PDB entry 4LMG | X-ray diffraction, 2.20 A resolution | chains A and G of the 4 polymer chains in the assembly

[Chain A]
Protein: Iron-regulated transcriptional activator AFT2
Organism: Saccharomyces cerevisiae
UniProtKB: Q08957 (AFT2_YEAST); residues 38-193 here = UniProt positions 38-193
Sequence (157 residues; each row starts with the number of its first residue):
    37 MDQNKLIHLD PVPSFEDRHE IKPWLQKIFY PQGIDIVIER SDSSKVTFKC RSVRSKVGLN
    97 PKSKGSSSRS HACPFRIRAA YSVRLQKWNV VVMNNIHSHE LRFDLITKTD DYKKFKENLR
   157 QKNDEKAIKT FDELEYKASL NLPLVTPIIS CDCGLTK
Disordered / not traced: 37-41, 90-107, 180-193
Construct notes: expression tag (37)
Ion coordination: Zn2+: Cys86, Cys109, His133, His135
UniProt features mapped onto this chain:
  - motif: Cys187 to Cys189 (CDC [2Fe-2S] cluster binding motif)
  - binding site (Zn(2+)): Asp53, His55, Cys86, Cys109, His133, His135
  - binding site (DNA): Arg54, His55, Lys58, Ile74, Glu75, Arg76, Ser77, Asp78, Lys81, Ser88, Val119, Arg120, Gln157, Asn159
Reported in the primary citation:
  - Zn2+ coordination: Cys86, Cys109, His133, His135
  - binding site for the 13-nt DNA strand: His55, Val73, Glu75, Ser77, Ser88
  - binding site for the 13-nt DNA strand: Arg54, Lys58, Ile74, Ser77, Asp78, Ser88
  - binding site for the 13-nt DNA strand: Lys81, Val119, Arg120
  - binding site for the 13-nt DNA strand (chain G): Arg76, Val119
  - specificity-determining residues: Lys81

[Chain G]
Molecule: 13-nt DNA strand
Sequence (13 nucleotides; row label = number of the first residue in the row):
     1 TAATGGGTGC ACT

[Interface between chain A and chain G]
Pairs across the interface (20; chain A residue first):
  Arg54(A) - DA11(G)  sugar contact
  Arg54(A) - DC12(G)  salt bridge to the phosphate
  His55(A) - DA11(G)  salt bridge to the phosphate
  Lys58(A) - DC10(G)  salt bridge to the phosphate
  Val73(A) - DG9(G)  phosphate contact
  Val73(A) - DC10(G)  phosphate contact
  Ile74(A) - DG9(G)  sugar contact
  Ile74(A) - DC10(G)  hydrogen bond to the phosphate
  Ile74(A) - DA11(G)  phosphate contact
  Glu75(A) - DC10(G)  base contact
  Glu75(A) - DA11(G)  hydrogen bond to the base
  Arg76(A) - DA11(G)  base contact
  Ser77(A) - DC10(G)  phosphate contact
  Ser77(A) - DA11(G)  hydrogen bond to the phosphate
  Ser77(A) - DC12(G)  hydrogen bond to the base
  Asp78(A) - DT13(G)  base contact
  Lys85(A) - DG9(G)  phosphate contact
  Arg87(A) - DG9(G)  phosphate contact
  Ser88(A) - DT8(G)  hydrogen bond to the phosphate
  Ser88(A) - DG9(G)  hydrogen bond to the phosphate
Also at the interface, not in a pair above, chain A (13 interface residues in all): Val89

[Overview]
The interface between chain A and chain G involves 13 residues on one side and 6 on the other; the contacts
include 6 hydrogen bonds and 3 salt bridges. Polar contacts include Glu75(A)-DA11(G), Ser77(A)-DC12(G) and
Ile74(A)-DC10(G). The paper reports a binding site for the 13-nt DNA strand at His55(A), Val73(A) and Glu75(A)
among others; a binding site for the 13-nt DNA strand (chain G) at Arg76(A) and Val119(A).
Here chain A is Iron-regulated transcriptional activator AFT2 (Saccharomyces cerevisiae) and chain G is a
13-nt DNA strand. Entry 4LMG (Crystal structure of AFT2 in complex with DNA) was determined by X-ray
diffraction.
